8B1V - chains A and B; structure by X-ray diffraction, 1.88 A resolution.

== Chain A (and B) ==
Molecule: Dihydroprecondylocarpine acetate synthase 2
From: Tabernanthe iboga
Notes: chain B of this document is another copy of the same molecule, construct and numbering; everything in this record applies to it too
UniProt: A0A5B8X8Z0 (A0A5B8X8Z0_TABIB); numbering as in UniProt (aligned over 1-365)
Chain sequence (365 residues; numbered 1 to 365; the number before each row is that of its first residue):
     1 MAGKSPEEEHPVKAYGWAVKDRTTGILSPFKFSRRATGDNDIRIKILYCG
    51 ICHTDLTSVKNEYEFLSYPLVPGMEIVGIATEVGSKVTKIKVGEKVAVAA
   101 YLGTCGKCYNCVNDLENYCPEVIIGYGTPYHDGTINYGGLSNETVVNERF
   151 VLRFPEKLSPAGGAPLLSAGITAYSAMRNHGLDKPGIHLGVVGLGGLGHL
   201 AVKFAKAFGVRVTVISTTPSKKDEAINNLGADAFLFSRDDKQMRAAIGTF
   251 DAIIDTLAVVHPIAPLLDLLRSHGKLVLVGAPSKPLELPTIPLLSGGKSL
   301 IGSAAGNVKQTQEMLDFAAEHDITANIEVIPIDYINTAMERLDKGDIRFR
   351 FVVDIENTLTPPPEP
Disordered / not traced: 1-4, 363-365
Sequence notes: conflict His-188 (Gln in A0A5B8X8Z0)
Bound ions: Zn2+: Cys-105, Cys-108, Cys-111, Cys-119
Residues lining bound ligands:
  - precondylocarpine acetate (ORZ), molecule 1: Thr-54, Ser-58, Tyr-63, Phe-65, Leu-66, Met-74, Ala-100, Tyr-101, Asn-117, Val-122, Ile-124, Tyr-126, Ser-168, Thr-172, Ala-281, Ala-304, Ala-305
  - precondylocarpine acetate (ORZ), molecule 2: Ile-291, Leu-294, Ser-295
What the authors report for this chain:
  - binding site for precondylocarpine acetate: Thr-54

== Chain A / chain B interface ==
Contacting residue pairs (54):
  Asn-110(A) / Ser-272(B)  hydrogen bond
  Asn-110(A) / His-273(B)
  Leu-115(A) / His-273(B)
  Tyr-118(A) / Ser-272(B)  hydrogen bond (backbone-side chain)
  Tyr-118(A) / His-273(B)
  Tyr-118(A) / Leu-294(B)
  Tyr-118(A) / Ser-295(B)
  Tyr-118(A) / Gly-296(B)
  Tyr-118(A) / Gly-297(B)
  Ser-272(A) / Asn-110(B)  hydrogen bond
  Ser-272(A) / Tyr-118(B)  hydrogen bond (side chain-backbone)
  His-273(A) / Tyr-118(B)
  Leu-278(A) / Leu-288(B)  hydrophobic
  Leu-278(A) / Leu-293(B)  hydrophobic
  Leu-278(A) / Leu-294(B)
  Val-279(A) / Leu-294(B)
  Gly-280(A) / Leu-294(B)
  Pro-282(A) / Thr-290(B)
  Leu-286(A) / Leu-286(B)
  Leu-286(A) / Glu-287(B)
  Leu-286(A) / Leu-288(B)  hydrogen bond (backbone-backbone)
  Leu-286(A) / Thr-290(B)
  Glu-287(A) / Leu-286(B)
  Leu-288(A) / Leu-286(B)  hydrogen bond (backbone-backbone)
  Thr-290(A) / Ala-281(B)
  Thr-290(A) / Pro-282(B)
  Leu-293(A) / Gly-302(B)
  Leu-294(A) / Tyr-118(B)
  Leu-294(A) / Leu-278(B)
  Leu-294(A) / Val-279(B)
  Leu-294(A) / Gly-280(B)
  Leu-294(A) / Gly-302(B)
  Leu-294(A) / Ser-303(B)
  Leu-294(A) / Ala-304(B)
  Ser-295(A) / Tyr-118(B)
  Gly-296(A) / Tyr-118(B)
  Gly-297(A) / Tyr-118(B)
  Gly-297(A) / Gly-302(B)
  Lys-298(A) / Ile-301(B)
  Lys-298(A) / Gly-302(B)  hydrogen bond (backbone-backbone)
  Ser-299(A) / Leu-300(B)
  Ser-299(A) / Ile-301(B)
  Leu-300(A) / Leu-288(B)  hydrophobic
  Leu-300(A) / Leu-293(B)
  Leu-300(A) / Lys-298(B)
  Leu-300(A) / Ser-299(B)
  Leu-300(A) / Leu-300(B)  hydrogen bond (backbone-backbone)
  Ile-301(A) / Lys-298(B)
  Ile-301(A) / Ser-299(B)
  Gly-302(A) / Leu-293(B)
  Gly-302(A) / Gly-297(B)
  Gly-302(A) / Lys-298(B)  hydrogen bond (backbone-backbone)
  Ser-303(A) / Leu-294(B)
  Ala-304(A) / Leu-294(B)
Interface residues without a listed pair, chain A (28 interface residues in all): Ala-281, Pro-285, Ile-291
Interface residues without a listed pair, chain B (26 interface residues in all): Pro-285

== Summary ==
The interface between chain A and chain B involves 28 residues on one side and 26 on the other, with 9
hydrogen bonds. Among the polar pairs are Asn-110(A)/Ser-272(B), Tyr-118(A)/Ser-272(B) and
Leu-286(A)/Leu-288(B). Chain A binds precondylocarpine acetate. Cys-105(A), Cys-108(A), Cys-111(A) and
Cys-119(A) form the Zn2+ site. The paper reports a binding site for precondylocarpine acetate at Thr-54(A).
Both chains are Dihydroprecondylocarpine acetate synthase 2 (Tabernanthe iboga). Entry 8B1V
(Dihydroprecondylocarpine acetate synthase 2 from Tabernanthe iboga) was determined by X-ray diffraction
together with 8B27, 8A3N, 8B25 and 8B26 from the same study.
